Entry 6OET (electron microscopy, 3.40 A resolution); this record covers chains A and F of the 10 polymer chains in the assembly.

# Chain A
Protein: V(D)J recombination-activating protein 1
From: Mus musculus
Notes: EC 3.1.-.-, 2.3.2.27
UniProtKB: P15919 (RAG1_MOUSE); residues 1-1040 here = UniProt positions 1-1040
Sequence (1040 residues; numbered 1 to 1040; the number before each row is that of its first residue):
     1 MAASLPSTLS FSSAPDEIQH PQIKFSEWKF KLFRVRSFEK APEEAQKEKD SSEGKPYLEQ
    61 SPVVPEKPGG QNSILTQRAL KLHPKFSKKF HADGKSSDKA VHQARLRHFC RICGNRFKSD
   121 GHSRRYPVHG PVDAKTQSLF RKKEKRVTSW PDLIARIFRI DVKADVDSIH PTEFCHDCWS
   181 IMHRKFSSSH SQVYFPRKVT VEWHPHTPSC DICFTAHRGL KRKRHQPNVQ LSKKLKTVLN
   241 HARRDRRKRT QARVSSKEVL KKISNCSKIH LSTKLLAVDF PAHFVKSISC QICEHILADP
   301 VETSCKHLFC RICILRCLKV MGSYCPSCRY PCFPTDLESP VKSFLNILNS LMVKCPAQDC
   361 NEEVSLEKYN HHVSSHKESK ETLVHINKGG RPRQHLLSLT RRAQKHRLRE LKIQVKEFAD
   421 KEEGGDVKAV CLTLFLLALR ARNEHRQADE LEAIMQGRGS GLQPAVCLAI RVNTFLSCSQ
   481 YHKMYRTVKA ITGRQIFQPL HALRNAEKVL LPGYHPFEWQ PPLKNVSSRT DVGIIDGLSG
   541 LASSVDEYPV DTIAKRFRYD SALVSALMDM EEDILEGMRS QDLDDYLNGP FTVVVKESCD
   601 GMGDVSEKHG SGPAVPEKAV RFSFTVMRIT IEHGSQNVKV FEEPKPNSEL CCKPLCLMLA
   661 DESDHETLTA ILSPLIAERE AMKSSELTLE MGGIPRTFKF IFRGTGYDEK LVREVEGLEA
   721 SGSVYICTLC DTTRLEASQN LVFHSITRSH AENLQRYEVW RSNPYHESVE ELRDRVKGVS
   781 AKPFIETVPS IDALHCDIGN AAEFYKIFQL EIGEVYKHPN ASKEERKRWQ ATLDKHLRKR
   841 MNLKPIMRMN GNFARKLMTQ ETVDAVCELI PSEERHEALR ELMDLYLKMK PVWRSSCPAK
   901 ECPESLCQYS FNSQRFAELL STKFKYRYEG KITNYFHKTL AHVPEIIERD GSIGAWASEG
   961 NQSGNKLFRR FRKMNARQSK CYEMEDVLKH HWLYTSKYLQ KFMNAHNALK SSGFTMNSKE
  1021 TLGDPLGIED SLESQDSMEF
Disordered / not traced: 1-390, 1009-1040
Construct notes: engineered mutation Gln962 (Glu in P15919)
Metal / ion sites: Ca2+: Asp600, Gly601 (shared with DC31(F) of chain F); Zn2+: Cys727, Cys730, His937, His942
Curated features (UniProtKB/Swiss-Prot):
  - zinc finger: Cys290 to Arg329 (RING-type), Leu351 to Lys380 (RAG1-type)
  - DNA-binding region: Gly389 to Gln456 (NBD)
  - binding site (Zn(2+)): Cys266, His270, Cys290, Cys293, His295, Cys305, His307, Cys310, Cys313, Cys325, Cys328, Cys355, Cys360, His372, His376
  - binding site (a divalent metal cation): Asp600, Asp708
  - site: Trp893 (Essential for DNA hairpin formation, participates in base-stacking interactions near the cleavage site)
  - cross-link: Lys233 (Glycyl lysine isopeptide (Lys-Gly) (interchain with G-Cter in ubiquitin))
  - mutagenesis: Lys233 (K233M: Abolishes autoubiquitination), His307 (H307A: Displays lower E3 ligase activity and affects the joining step of V(D)J recombination), Cys325 (C325G: Loss of E3 ligase activity and affects the joining step of V(D)J recombination), Arg391 (R391A: Defects in converting nicked products to hairpins; R391L: Impairs DNA-binding and hairpin formation while maintaining some nicking activity), Arg393 (R393A: Impairs DNA-binding and hairpin formation while maintaining some nicking activity), Arg401 (R401A: Allows robust hairpin activity), Arg402 (R402A: Defects in converting nicked products to hairpins), Lys405 (K405A: Reduced hairpin activity), His406 (H406A: Allows robust hairpin activity), Arg407 (R407A: Impairs DNA-binding and reduces hairpin formation without affecting nicking activity), Asn443 (N443A: Impairs DNA-binding; when associated with A-445), His445 (H445A: Impairs DNA-binding; when associated with A-443), 22 further mutagenesis entries in UniProt
What the authors report for this chain:
  - mutagenesis - E962Q: abolished catalytic activity (disintegration reaction) (citing earlier work)
  - mutagenesis - R848A (2 fold): increased catalytic activity on disintegration
  - mutagenesis - R848A (3 fold): increased catalytic activity (strand-transfer reaction)

# Chain F
Molecule: 50-nt DNA strand
Sequence (50 nucleotides; row label = number of the first residue in the row):
     1 CGGGTTTTTG TTAAGGGCTG TATCACTGTG CGGCGCAGGC CAGATCCAGG
Metal / ion sites: Ca2+: DC31 (shared with Asp600(A), Gly601(A) of chain A)

# How chain A and chain F interact
Contacting residue pairs (23):
  Asn443(A) - DG16(F)  base contact
  Asp600(A) - DC31(F)  phosphate contact
  Gly603(A) - DG32(F)  phosphate contact
  Asp604(A) - DG32(F)  phosphate contact
  Lys618(A) - DG33(F)  salt bridge to the phosphate
  Leu794(A) - DG30(F)  base contact
  His795(A) - DC31(F)  salt bridge to the phosphate
  Ile798(A) - DG30(F)  base contact
  Arg848(A) - DC31(F)  base contact
  Arg848(A) - DG32(F)  hydrogen bond to the base
  Asn850(A) - DG30(F)  base contact
  Gly851(A) - DG30(F)  hydrogen bond to the base
  Asn852(A) - DG28(F)  hydrogen bond to the base
  Asn852(A) - DT29(F)  base contact
  Arg855(A) - DG30(F)  hydrogen bond to the base
  Glu959(A) - DG30(F)  hydrogen bond to the base
  Gln962(A) - DT29(F)  sugar contact
  Gln962(A) - DG30(F)  base contact
  Ser963(A) - DT29(F)  base contact
  Lys966(A) - DG28(F)  hydrogen bond to the base
  Lys966(A) - DT29(F)  sugar contact
  Arg969(A) - DT29(F)  sugar contact
  Arg969(A) - DG30(F)  salt bridge to the phosphate
Also at the interface, not in a pair above, chain A (20 interface residues in all): Met602, Asn965
Also at the interface, not in a pair above, chain F (8 interface residues in all): DT27

# In short
20 residues of chain A and 8 residues of chain F are in contact; the contacts include 6 hydrogen bonds and 3
salt bridges. Among the polar pairs are Arg848(A)-DG32(F), Gly851(A)-DG30(F) and Asn852(A)-DG28(F). From the
paper: E962Q of chain A abolishes catalytic activity (disintegration reaction); R848A of chain A increases
catalytic activity on disintegration.
Here chain A is V(D)J recombination-activating protein 1 (Mus musculus) and chain F is a 50-nt DNA strand.
Entry 6OET (Cryo-EM structure of mouse RAG1/2 STC complex) was determined by electron microscopy (same
publication as 6OES).
